Entry 7WK5 (electron microscopy, 3.66 A resolution); this record covers chains B and C of the 4 polymer chains in the assembly.

== Chain B (and C) ==
Name: Spike glycoprotein
From: Severe acute respiratory syndrome coronavirus 2
Notes: chain C of this document is another copy of the same molecule, construct and numbering; everything in this record applies to it too
UniProtKB: P0DTC2 (SPIKE_SARS2); aligned to UniProt positions 1-1205 over residues 1-1205
Amino-acid sequence (1258 residues; row label = number of the first residue in the row; note: 5 numbers in that range are skipped by the numbering (no residue carries them; nothing is unmodelled there); a row labelled like 214A-214B holds insertion residues (214A, then the next letters in order)):
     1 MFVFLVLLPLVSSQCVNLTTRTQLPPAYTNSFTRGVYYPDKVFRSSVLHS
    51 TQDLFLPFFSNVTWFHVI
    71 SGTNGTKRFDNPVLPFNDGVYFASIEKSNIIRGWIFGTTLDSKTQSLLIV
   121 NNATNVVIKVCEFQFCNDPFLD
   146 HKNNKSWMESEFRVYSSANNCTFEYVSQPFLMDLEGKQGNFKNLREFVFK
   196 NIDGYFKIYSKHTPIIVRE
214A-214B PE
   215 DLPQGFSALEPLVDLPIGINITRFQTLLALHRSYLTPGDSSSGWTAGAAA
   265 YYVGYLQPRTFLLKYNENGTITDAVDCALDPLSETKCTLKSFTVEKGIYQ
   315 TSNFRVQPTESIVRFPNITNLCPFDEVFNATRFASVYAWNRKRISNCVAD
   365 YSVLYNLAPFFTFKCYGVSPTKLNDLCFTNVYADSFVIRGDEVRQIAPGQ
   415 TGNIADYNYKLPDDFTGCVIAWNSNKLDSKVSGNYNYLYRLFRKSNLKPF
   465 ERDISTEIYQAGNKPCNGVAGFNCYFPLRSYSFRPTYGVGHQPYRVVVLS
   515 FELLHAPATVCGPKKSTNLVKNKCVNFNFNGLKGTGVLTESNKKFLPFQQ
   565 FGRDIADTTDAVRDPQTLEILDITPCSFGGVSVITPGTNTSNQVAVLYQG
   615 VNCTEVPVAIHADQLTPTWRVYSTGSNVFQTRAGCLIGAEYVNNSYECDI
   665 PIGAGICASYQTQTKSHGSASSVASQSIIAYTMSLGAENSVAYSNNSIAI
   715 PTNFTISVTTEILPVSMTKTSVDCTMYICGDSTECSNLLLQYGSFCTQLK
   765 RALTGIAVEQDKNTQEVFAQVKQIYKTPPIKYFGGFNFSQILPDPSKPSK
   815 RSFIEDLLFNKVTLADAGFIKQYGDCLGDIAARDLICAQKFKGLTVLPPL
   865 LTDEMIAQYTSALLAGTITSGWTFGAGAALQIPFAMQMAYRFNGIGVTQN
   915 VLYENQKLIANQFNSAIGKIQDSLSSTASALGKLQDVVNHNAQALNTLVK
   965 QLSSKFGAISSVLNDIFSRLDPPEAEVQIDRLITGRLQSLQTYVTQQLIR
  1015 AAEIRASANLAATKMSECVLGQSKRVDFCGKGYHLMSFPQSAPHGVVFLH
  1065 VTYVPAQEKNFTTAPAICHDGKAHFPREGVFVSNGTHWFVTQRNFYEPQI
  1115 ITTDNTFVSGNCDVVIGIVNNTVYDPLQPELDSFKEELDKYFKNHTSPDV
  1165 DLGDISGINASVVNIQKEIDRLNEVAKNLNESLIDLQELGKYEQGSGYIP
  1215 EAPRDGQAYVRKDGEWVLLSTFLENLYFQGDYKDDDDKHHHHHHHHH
Unresolved in the structure: 1-13, 71-76, 146-152, 211-214, 214A-214B, 247-253, 622-640, 677-688, 828-853, 1148-1261 (chain C: 1-13, 71-76, 146-152, 211-214, 214A-214B, 247-253, 621-630, 677-688, 828-853, 1148-1261)
Construct notes: variant Val-67 (Ala in P0DTC2), Ile-95 (Thr in P0DTC2), Asp-142 (Gly in P0DTC2), Ile-211 (Leu212 in P0DTC2), Asp-339 (Gly in P0DTC2), Leu-371 (Ser in P0DTC2), Pro-373 (Ser in P0DTC2), Phe-375 (Ser in P0DTC2), Asn-417 (Lys in P0DTC2), Lys-440 (Asn in P0DTC2), Ser-446 (Gly in P0DTC2), Asn-477 (Ser in P0DTC2), Lys-478 (Thr in P0DTC2), Ala-484 (Glu in P0DTC2), Arg-493 (Gln in P0DTC2), Ser-496 (Gly in P0DTC2), Arg-498 (Gln in P0DTC2), Tyr-501 (Asn in P0DTC2), His-505 (Tyr in P0DTC2), Lys-547 (Thr in P0DTC2), Gly-614 (Asp in P0DTC2), Tyr-655 (His in P0DTC2), Lys-679 (Asn in P0DTC2), His-681 (Pro in P0DTC2), Lys-764 (Asn in P0DTC2), Tyr-796 (Asp in P0DTC2), Lys-856 (Asn in P0DTC2), His-954 (Gln in P0DTC2), Lys-969 (Asn in P0DTC2), Phe-981 (Leu in P0DTC2); insertion (214, 214A-214B); engineered mutation Gly-682 (Arg in P0DTC2), Ser-683 (Arg in P0DTC2), Ser-685 (Arg in P0DTC2), Pro-986 (Lys in P0DTC2), Pro-987 (Val in P0DTC2); expression tag (1206-1261)
UniProt features mapped onto this chain:
  - region: Asn-280 to Cys-301 (Putative superantigen), Arg-403 to Asp-405 (Integrin-binding motif), Asn-448 to Phe-456 (Immunodominant HLA epitope recognized by the CD8+), Ser-816 to Tyr-837 (Fusion peptide 1), Lys-835 to Phe-855 (Fusion peptide 2), Asp-1163 to Glu-1202 (Heptad repeat 2)
  - site: Arg-815, Ser-816 (Cleavage)
  - glycosylation: Asn-17 (N-linked (GlcNAc...) (complex) asparagine), Asn-61 (N-linked (GlcNAc...) (hybrid) asparagine), Asn-74 (N-linked (GlcNAc...) (complex) asparagine), Asn-122 (N-linked (GlcNAc...) (hybrid) asparagine), Asn-149 (N-linked (GlcNAc...) (complex) asparagine), Asn-165 (N-linked (GlcNAc...) (complex) asparagine), Asn-234 (N-linked (GlcNAc...) (high mannose) asparagine), Asn-282 (N-linked (GlcNAc...) (complex) asparagine), Thr-323 (O-linked (GalNAc) threonine), Ser-325 (O-linked (HexNAc...) serine), Asn-331 (N-linked (GlcNAc...) (complex) asparagine), Asn-343 (N-linked (GlcNAc...) (complex) asparagine), Asn-603 (N-linked (GlcNAc...) (hybrid) asparagine), Asn-616 (N-linked (GlcNAc...) (complex) asparagine), Asn-657 (N-linked (GlcNAc...) (complex) asparagine), Thr-676 (O-linked (GlcNAc...) threonine), Thr-678 (O-linked (GlcNAc...) threonine), Asn-709 (N-linked (GlcNAc...) (high mannose) asparagine), Asn-717 (N-linked (GlcNAc...) (hybrid) asparagine), Asn-801 (N-linked (GlcNAc...) (hybrid) asparagine) and 6 more in UniProt
Disulfide bonds: Cys-131/Cys-166, Cys-291/Cys-301, Cys-336/Cys-361, Cys-379/Cys-432, Cys-391/Cys-525, Cys-480/Cys-488, Cys-538/Cys-590, Cys-617/Cys-649, Cys-662/Cys-671, Cys-738/Cys-760, Cys-743/Cys-749, Cys-1032/Cys-1043, Cys-1082/Cys-1126

== How chain B and chain C interact ==
Contacting residue pairs - 112 pairs, chain B then chain C:
  Thr-302(B) / Arg-765(C)  hydrogen bond (backbone-side chain)
  Asn-317(B) / Asp-737(C)  hydrogen bond
  Arg-319(B) / Met-740(C)
  Arg-319(B) / Asp-745(C)  salt bridge
  Arg-357(B) / Cys-166(C)  hydrogen bond (side chain-backbone)
  Arg-357(B) / Thr-167(C)
  Pro-521(B) / Tyr-200(C)
  Lys-558(B) / Phe-43(C)
  Lys-558(B) / Asn-282(C)  hydrogen bond
  Phe-562(B) / Lys-41(C)
  Gln-563(B) / Lys-41(C)
  Gln-563(B) / Phe-43(C)
  Phe-565(B) / Lys-41(C)
  Phe-565(B) / Val-42(C)  hydrophobic
  Phe-565(B) / Phe-43(C)
  Gly-566(B) / Phe-43(C)
  Arg-567(B) / Val-42(C)
  Arg-567(B) / Phe-43(C)  hydrogen bond (backbone-backbone)
  Arg-567(B) / Arg-44(C)
  Ile-569(B) / Ser-45(C)
  Ile-569(B) / Val-47(C)  hydrophobic
  Thr-572(B) / Lys-856(C)
  Phe-592(B) / Met-740(C)  hydrophobic
  Phe-592(B) / Phe-855(C)  hydrophobic
  Gln-613(B) / Leu-861(C)
  Ala-647(B) / Pro-862(C)  hydrophobic
  Pro-665(B) / Leu-864(C)  hydrophobic
  Gly-667(B) / Leu-864(C)
  Ala-668(B) / Pro-863(C)  hydrogen bond (backbone-backbone)
  Ala-668(B) / Leu-864(C)  hydrogen bond (backbone-backbone)
  Ala-668(B) / Thr-866(C)
  Gly-669(B) / Leu-864(C)  hydrogen bond (backbone-backbone)
  Gly-669(B) / Met-869(C)
  Met-697(B) / Leu-864(C)  hydrophobic
  Leu-699(B) / Lys-786(C)
  Leu-699(B) / Ile-788(C)
  Leu-699(B) / Met-869(C)  hydrophobic
  Leu-699(B) / Gln-872(C)
  Leu-699(B) / Tyr-873(C)
  Gly-700(B) / Lys-786(C)
  Ala-701(B) / Gln-787(C)  hydrogen bond (backbone-side chain)
  Ala-701(B) / Ile-788(C)  hydrogen bond (backbone-backbone)
  Glu-702(B) / Ile-788(C)
  Glu-702(B) / Lys-790(C)  salt bridge
  Asn-703(B) / Gln-787(C)
  Asn-703(B) / Ile-788(C)  hydrogen bond (backbone-backbone)
  Asn-703(B) / Tyr-789(C)
  Val-705(B) / Tyr-789(C)  hydrophobic
  Val-705(B) / Leu-894(C)
  Ala-706(B) / Gln-895(C)  hydrogen bond (backbone-side chain)
  Tyr-707(B) / Pro-792(C)  hydrophobic
  Tyr-707(B) / Tyr-796(C)
  Tyr-707(B) / Phe-797(C)
  Tyr-707(B) / Gln-895(C)
  Tyr-707(B) / Ile-896(C)
  Tyr-707(B) / Pro-897(C)
  Tyr-707(B) / Phe-898(C)  hydrogen bond (side chain-backbone)
  Ser-708(B) / Gln-895(C)
  Ser-711(B) / Gln-895(C)  hydrogen bond
  Ser-711(B) / Pro-897(C)
  Ile-712(B) / Gln-895(C)
  Ile-712(B) / Met-900(C)  hydrophobic
  Ala-713(B) / Leu-894(C)
  Ala-713(B) / Gln-895(C)  hydrogen bond (backbone-backbone)
  Pro-715(B) / Leu-894(C)  hydrophobic
  Thr-961(B) / Gln-762(C)
  Gln-965(B) / Tyr-756(C)
  Gln-965(B) / Gly-757(C)
  Gln-965(B) / Ser-758(C)
  Gln-965(B) / Phe-759(C)
  Ser-968(B) / Gln-755(C)
  Ser-968(B) / Tyr-756(C)  hydrogen bond (side chain-backbone)
  Ser-968(B) / Gly-757(C)
  Lys-969(B) / Gln-755(C)  hydrogen bond (backbone-backbone)
  Phe-970(B) / Gln-755(C)  hydrogen bond (backbone-backbone)
  Phe-970(B) / Tyr-756(C)
  Gly-971(B) / Gln-755(C)
  Asp-985(B) / Gly-413(C)
  Arg-995(B) / Glu-990(C)  salt bridge
  Arg-995(B) / Val-991(C)
  Gln-1002(B) / Gln-1005(C)
  Thr-1006(B) / Phe-759(C)
  Gln-1010(B) / Leu-1012(C)
  Ile-1013(B) / Leu-1012(C)  hydrophobic
  Ile-1013(B) / Ile-1013(C)  hydrophobic
  Lys-1038(B) / Lys-1038(C)
  Val-1040(B) / Ser-1030(C)
  Asp-1041(B) / Gly-889(C)
  Asp-1041(B) / Ser-1030(C)
  Asp-1041(B) / Leu-1034(C)
  Lys-1045(B) / Gly-889(C)
  Gly-1046(B) / Ala-890(C)
  Tyr-1047(B) / Trp-886(C)  hydrogen bond
  Val-1068(B) / Ala-890(C)
  Thr-1077(B) / Met-900(C)
  Pro-1079(B) / Tyr-917(C)
  Phe-1089(B) / Gln-913(C)
  Phe-1089(B) / Tyr-917(C)  hydrophobic
  Gly-1093(B) / Tyr-904(C)  hydrogen bond (backbone-side chain)
  Val-1094(B) / Met-900(C)  hydrophobic
  Arg-1107(B) / Trp-886(C)
  Arg-1107(B) / Tyr-904(C)
  Phe-1121(B) / Thr-912(C)
  Phe-1121(B) / Asn-914(C)
  Ser-1123(B) / Asn-914(C)  hydrogen bond
  Ser-1123(B) / Glu-918(C)
  Val-1128(B) / Tyr-917(C)
  Val-1128(B) / Glu-918(C)
  Val-1129(B) / Tyr-917(C)  hydrophobic
  Ile-1130(B) / Gln-920(C)
  Leu-1141(B) / Leu-1141(C)  hydrophobic
  Leu-1141(B) / Glu-1144(C)
Also at the interface, not in a pair above, chain B (81 interface residues in all): Gln-314, Thr-549, Gln-564, Asp-568, Arg-646, Ile-666, Ile-670, Asn-709, Glu-1017, Arg-1039, Pro-1069, Glu-1072, Ala-1078, Pro-1090, Glu-1092, Gly-1124
Also at the interface, not in a pair above, chain C (78 interface residues in all): Lys-764, Thr-768, Lys-854, Gly-857, Thr-859, Ile-882, Thr-883, Thr-887, Ala-892, Asp-994, Arg-1019, Glu-1031, Gly-1035

== Overview ==
81 residues of chain B and 78 residues of chain C are in contact, with 21 hydrogen bonds and 3 salt bridges.
Polar pairs include Arg-319(B)/Asp-745(C), Glu-702(B)/Lys-790(C) and Arg-995(B)/Glu-990(C).
Chain B and chain C are both Spike glycoprotein (Severe acute respiratory syndrome coronavirus 2); the
structure, Cryo-EM structure of Omicron S-ACE2, C2 state, was determined by electron microscopy.
